PDB entry 6HUK | electron microscopy, 3.69 A resolution | chains C and D of the 6 polymer chains in the assembly

Chain C:
Protein: Gamma-aminobutyric acid receptor subunit gamma-2
Organism: Homo sapiens
UniProtKB: P18507 (GBRG2_HUMAN), isoform P18507-2; residues -38 to 436 here correspond to UniProt positions 1-475 (UniProt number = residue number + 39)
Chain sequence (495 residues; each row starts with the number of its first residue; numbers below 1 keep their minus sign (Met-38 is residue -38)):
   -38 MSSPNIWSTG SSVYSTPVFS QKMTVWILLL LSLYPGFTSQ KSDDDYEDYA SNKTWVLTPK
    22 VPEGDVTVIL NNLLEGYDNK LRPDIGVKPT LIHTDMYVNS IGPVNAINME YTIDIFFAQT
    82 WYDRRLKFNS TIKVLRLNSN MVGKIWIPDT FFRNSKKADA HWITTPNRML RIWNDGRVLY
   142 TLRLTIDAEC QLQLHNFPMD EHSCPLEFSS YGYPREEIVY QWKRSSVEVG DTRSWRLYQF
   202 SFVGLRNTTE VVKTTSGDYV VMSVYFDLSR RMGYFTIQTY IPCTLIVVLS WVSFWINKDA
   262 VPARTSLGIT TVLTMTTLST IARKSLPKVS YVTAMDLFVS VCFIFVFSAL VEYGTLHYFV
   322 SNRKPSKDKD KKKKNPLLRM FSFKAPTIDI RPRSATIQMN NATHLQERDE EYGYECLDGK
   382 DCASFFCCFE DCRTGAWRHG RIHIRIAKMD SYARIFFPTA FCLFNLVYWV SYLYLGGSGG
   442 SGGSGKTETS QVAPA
Not modelled in the structure: -38 to 25, 325-405, 437-456
Construct notes: expression tag (437-456)
Disulfides: Cys151-Cys165
Glycans and other covalent adducts: N-acetylglucosamine (NAG) linked to Asn208
UniProt features mapped onto this chain:
  - region: Arg394 to Asp411 (Interaction with GABARAP)
  - glycosylation (N-linked (GlcNAc...) asparagine): Asn13, Asn90, Asn208

Chain D:
Protein: Gamma-aminobutyric acid receptor subunit alpha-1
Organism: Bos taurus
UniProtKB: chimeric construct of P08219, P14867: residues -34 to -8 from P08219 (GBRA1_BOVIN) positions 1-27 (UniProt number = residue number + 35); residues 1-429 from P14867 positions 28-456 (UniProt number = residue number + 27)
Chain sequence (464 residues; row label = number of the first residue in the row; numbers below 1 keep their minus sign (Met-34 is residue -34)):
   -34 MKKSPGLSDY LWAWTLFLST LTGRSYGDYK DDDDKQPSLQ DELKDNTTVF TRILDRLLDG
    26 YDNRLRPGLG ERVTEVKTDI FVTSFGPVSD HDMEYTIDVF FRQSWKDERL KFKGPMTVLR
    86 LNNLMASKIW TPDTFFHNGK KSVAHNMTMP NKLLRITEDG TLLYTMRLTV RAECPMHLED
   146 FPMDAHACPL KFGSYAYTRA EVVYEWTREP ARSVVVAEDG SRLNQYDLLG QTVDSGIVQS
   206 STGEYVVMTT HFHLKRKIGY FVIQTYLPCI MTVILSQVSF WLNRESVPAR TVFGVTTVLT
   266 MTTLSISARN SLPKVAYATA MDWFIAVCYA FVFSALIEFA TVNYFTKRGY AWDGKSVVPE
   326 KPKKVKDPLI KKNNTYAPTA TSYTPNLARG DPGLATIAKS ATIEPKEVKP ETKPPEPKKT
   386 FNSVSKIDRL SRIAFPLLFG IFNLVYWATY LNREPQLKAP TPHQ
Not modelled in the structure: -34 to 8, 321-383, 419-429
Construct notes: linker (-7 to 0)
Disulfides: Cys139-Cys153
Glycans and other covalent adducts: N-acetylglucosamine (NAG) linked to Asn111
Ligand contacts:
  - bicuculline methochloride (H0Z): Phe46, Phe65, Arg67, Thr130
  - PIO ([(2R)-2-octanoyloxy-3-[oxidanyl-[(1R,2R,3S,4R,5R,6S)-2,3,6-tris(oxidanyl)-4,5-diphosphonooxy-cyclohexyl]oxy-phosphoryl]oxy-propyl] octanoate): Arg249, Glu303, Thr306, Phe310, Lys312, Arg313, Phe386, Asn387, Ser388, Ser390, Lys391, Ile392, Leu395
UniProt features mapped onto this chain:
  - binding site (4-aminobutanoate): Arg67, Thr130
  - binding site (3alpha-hydroxy-5alpha-pregnan-11,20-dione): Trp246
  - glycosylation (N-linked (GlcNAc...) asparagine): Asn11, Asn111
What the authors report for this chain:
  - binding site for bicuculline methochloride: Phe65

Chain C / chain D interface:
Contacting residue pairs (94; chain C residue first):
  Val27(C) with Leu30(D), hydrophobic; Leu34(D), hydrophobic
  Thr28(C) with Asp27(D); Leu30(D)
  Leu31(C) with Arg29(D)
  Asn32(C) with Arg29(D)
  Leu35(C) with Arg29(D)
  Ser61(C) with Glu138(D)
  Phe77(C) with Phe100(D), hydrophobic; Tyr160(D), hydrophobic
  Arg97(C) with Tyr162(D); Glu166(D), salt bridge
  Leu98(C) with Ala161(D)
  Asn99(C) with Asn28(D); Arg29(D); Trp95(D); Tyr162(D), hydrogen bond
  Met102(C) with Arg29(D)
  Asp120(C) with Lys106(D), salt bridge
  His122(C) with Lys105(D), hydrogen bond (side chain-backbone)
  Ile124(C) with Thr99(D); Phe100(D); Ser107(D); Ala109(D)
  Thr125(C) with Thr99(D), hydrogen bond (backbone-backbone); Met131(D)
  Thr126(C) with Pro97(D); Asp98(D)
  Asn128(C) with Phe100(D); Tyr160(D)
  Arg129(C) with Tyr160(D)
  Met130(C) with Tyr160(D), hydrophobic; Ala161(D), hydrophobic
  Arg132(C) with Thr163(D); Thr207(D), hydrogen bond (side chain-backbone); Tyr210(D), hydrogen bond
  Thr142(C) with Tyr160(D), hydrogen bond (backbone-side chain)
  Leu143(C) with Tyr160(D), hydrogen bond (backbone-side chain)
  Arg144(C) with Phe100(D); Phe101(D), hydrogen bond (side chain-backbone); His102(D), hydrogen bond (side chain-backbone); Gly104(D); Tyr160(D), hydrogen bond (backbone-side chain)
  Glu189(C) with Ser206(D)
  Arg194(C) with His142(D)
  Ser195(C) with Glu138(D)
  Trp196(C) with Met58(D)
  Arg197(C) with Asp57(D); Met58(D); Lys105(D); Glu138(D), salt bridge
  Tyr199(C) with Asp55(D), hydrogen bond (side chain-backbone); His56(D), hydrogen bond (side chain-backbone); Asp57(D), hydrogen bond (side chain-backbone); Met58(D), hydrogen bond (side chain-backbone); Lys279(D); Val280(D), hydrophobic; Ala281(D)
  Gln200(C) with Lys279(D); Ala281(D)
  Arg232(C) with Ala281(D); Tyr282(D)
  Tyr235(C) with Arg274(D), hydrogen bond; Val280(D); Ala281(D), hydrophobic
  Ile238(C) with Ala283(D), hydrophobic; Asp287(D)
  Gln239(C) with Arg274(D); Asp287(D), hydrogen bond
  Pro243(C) with Tyr294(D)
  Leu246(C) with Tyr294(D), hydrophobic; Phe298(D)
  Ile247(C) with Tyr294(D)
  Val249(C) with Phe298(D), hydrophobic
  Leu250(C) with Phe298(D), hydrophobic; Leu301(D), hydrophobic
  Val253(C) with Ile302(D), hydrophobic; Ala305(D), hydrophobic
  Ile257(C) with Asn308(D)
  Ala264(C) with Val252(D), hydrophobic; Pro253(D), hydrophobic; Thr256(D)
  Leu268(C) with Thr256(D); Val260(D), hydrophobic
  Thr271(C) with Val260(D)
  Thr275(C) with Leu264(D); Thr267(D)
  Thr278(C) with Leu264(D); Ile271(D)
  Leu279(C) with Thr267(D)
  Ile282(C) with Ile271(D), hydrophobic
  Lys285(C) with Asn275(D); Lys279(D)
  Ser286(C) with Lys279(D)
Also at the interface, not in a pair above, chain C (58 interface residues in all): Asn101, Leu140, Thr146, Gly234, Trp256, Ala261, Thr272, Leu274
Also at the interface, not in a pair above, chain D (63 interface residues in all): Thr96, Asn103, Val108, Leu133, Pro140, Thr261, Val263, Thr268, Ser270, Tyr309

Overview:
Chain C and chain D form an interface of 58 and 63 residues respectively, with 16 hydrogen bonds and 3 salt
bridges. Polar contacts include Arg97(C)-Glu166(D), Asp120(C)-Lys106(D) and Arg197(C)-Glu138(D). Chain D binds
compound PIO and bicuculline methochloride. Covalently linked N-acetylglucosamine: at Asn208(C). From the
paper: a binding site for bicuculline methochloride at Phe65(D).
Chain C is Gamma-aminobutyric acid receptor subunit gamma-2 (Homo sapiens) and chain D is Gamma-aminobutyric
acid receptor subunit alpha-1 (Bos taurus); the structure, CryoEM structure of human full-length
alpha1beta3gamma2L GABA(A)R in complex with bicuculline and megabody Mb38, was determined by electron
microscopy together with 6HUG, 6HUJ, 6HUO and 6HUP from the same study.
